8G7B - chains B and D of the 5 polymer chains in the assembly; structure by electron microscopy, 3.20 A resolution.

[Chain B (and D)]
Molecule: Spike glycoprotein
Organism: Severe acute respiratory syndrome coronavirus 2
Notes: chain D of this document is another copy of the same molecule, construct and numbering; everything in this record applies to it too
UniProtKB: P0DTC2 (SPIKE_SARS2); numbering as in UniProt (aligned over 14-1211)
Amino-acid sequence (1234 residues; row label = number of the first residue in the row):
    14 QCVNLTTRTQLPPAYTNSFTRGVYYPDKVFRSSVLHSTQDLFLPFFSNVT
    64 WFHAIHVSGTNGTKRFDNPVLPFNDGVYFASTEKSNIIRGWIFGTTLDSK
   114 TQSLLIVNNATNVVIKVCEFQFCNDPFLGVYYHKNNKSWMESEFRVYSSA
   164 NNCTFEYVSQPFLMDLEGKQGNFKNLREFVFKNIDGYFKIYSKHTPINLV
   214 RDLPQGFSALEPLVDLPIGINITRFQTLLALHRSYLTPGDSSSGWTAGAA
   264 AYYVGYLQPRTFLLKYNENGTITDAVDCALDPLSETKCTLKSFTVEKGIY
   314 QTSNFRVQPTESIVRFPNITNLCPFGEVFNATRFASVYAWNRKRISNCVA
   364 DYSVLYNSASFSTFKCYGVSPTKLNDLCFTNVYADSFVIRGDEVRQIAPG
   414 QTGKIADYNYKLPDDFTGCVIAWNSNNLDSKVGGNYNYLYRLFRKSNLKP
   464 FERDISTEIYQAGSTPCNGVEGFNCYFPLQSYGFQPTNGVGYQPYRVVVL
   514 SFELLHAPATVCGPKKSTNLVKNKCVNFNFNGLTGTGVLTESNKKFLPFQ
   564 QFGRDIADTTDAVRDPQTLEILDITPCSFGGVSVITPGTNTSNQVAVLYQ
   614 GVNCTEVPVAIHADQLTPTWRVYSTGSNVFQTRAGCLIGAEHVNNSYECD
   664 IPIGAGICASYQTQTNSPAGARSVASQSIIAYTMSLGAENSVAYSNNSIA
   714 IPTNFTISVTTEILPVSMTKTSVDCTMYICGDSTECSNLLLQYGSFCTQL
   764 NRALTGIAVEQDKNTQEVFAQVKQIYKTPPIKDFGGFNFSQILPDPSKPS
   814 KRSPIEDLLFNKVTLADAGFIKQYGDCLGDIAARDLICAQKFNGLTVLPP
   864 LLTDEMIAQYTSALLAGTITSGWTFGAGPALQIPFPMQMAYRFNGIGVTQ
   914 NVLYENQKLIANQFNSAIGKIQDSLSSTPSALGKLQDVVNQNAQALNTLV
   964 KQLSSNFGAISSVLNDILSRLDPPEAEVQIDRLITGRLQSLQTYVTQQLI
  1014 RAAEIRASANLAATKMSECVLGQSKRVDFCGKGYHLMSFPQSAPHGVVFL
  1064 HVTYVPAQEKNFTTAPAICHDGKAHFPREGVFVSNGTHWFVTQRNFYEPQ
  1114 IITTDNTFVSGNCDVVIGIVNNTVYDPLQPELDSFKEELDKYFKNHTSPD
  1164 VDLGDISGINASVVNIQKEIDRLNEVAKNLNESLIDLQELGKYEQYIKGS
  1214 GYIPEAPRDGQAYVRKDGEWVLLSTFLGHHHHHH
Unresolved in the structure: 181-183, 308-317, 593-1247
Disulfides: C15-C136, C131-C166, C291-C301, C379-C432, C480-C488, C538-C590
Glycans and other covalent adducts: N-acetylglucosamine (NAG) linked to N165, N331, N343
Construct notes: conflict G614 (Asp in P0DTC2), A682 (Arg in P0DTC2), G683 (Arg in P0DTC2), P817 (Phe in P0DTC2), P892 (Ala in P0DTC2), P899 (Ala in P0DTC2), P942 (Ala in P0DTC2), P986 (Lys in P0DTC2), P987 (Val in P0DTC2); expression tag (1212-1247)
UniProt features mapped onto this chain:
  - region: N280 to C301 (Putative superantigen), R403 to D405 (Integrin-binding motif), N448 to F456 (Immunodominant HLA epitope recognized by the CD8+), P681, A684 (Putative superantigen), S816 to Y837 (Fusion peptide 1), K835 to F855 (Fusion peptide 2), D1163 to E1202 (Heptad repeat 2)
  - site (Cleavage): R685, S686, R815, S816
  - glycosylation: N17 (N-linked (GlcNAc...) (complex) asparagine), N61 (N-linked (GlcNAc...) (hybrid) asparagine), N74 (N-linked (GlcNAc...) (complex) asparagine), N122 (N-linked (GlcNAc...) (hybrid) asparagine), N149 (N-linked (GlcNAc...) (complex) asparagine), N165 (N-linked (GlcNAc...) (complex) asparagine), N234 (N-linked (GlcNAc...) (high mannose) asparagine), N282 (N-linked (GlcNAc...) (complex) asparagine), T323 (O-linked (GalNAc) threonine), S325 (O-linked (HexNAc...) serine), N331 (N-linked (GlcNAc...) (complex) asparagine), N343 (N-linked (GlcNAc...) (complex) asparagine), N603 (N-linked (GlcNAc...) (hybrid) asparagine), N616 (N-linked (GlcNAc...) (complex) asparagine), N657 (N-linked (GlcNAc...) (complex) asparagine), T676 (O-linked (GlcNAc...) threonine), T678 (O-linked (GlcNAc...) threonine), N709 (N-linked (GlcNAc...) (high mannose) asparagine), N717 (N-linked (GlcNAc...) (hybrid) asparagine), N801 (N-linked (GlcNAc...) (hybrid) asparagine) and 6 more in UniProt
  - natural variant: L18 (L18F: In strain: Beta/B.1.351, Gamma/P.1 and 1 more), T19 (T19I: In strain: Omicron/BQ.1.1, Omicron/XBB.1.5 and 1 more; T19R: In strain: Delta/B.1.617.2, Omicron/BA.2 and 4 more), T20 (T20N: In strain: Gamma/P.1), L24 to A27 (sequence variant, change not given here; In strain: Omicron/BA.2, Omicron/BA.2.12.1 and 6 more), P26 (P26S: In strain: Gamma/P.1), Q52 (Q52H: In strain: Omicron/EG.5.1), A67 (A67V: In strain: Eta/B.1.525, Omicron/BA.1), H69 to V70 (deletion: In strain: Alpha/B.1.1.7, Eta/B.1.525 and 5 more), G75 (G75V: In strain: Lambda/C.37), T76 (T76I: In strain: Lambda/C.37), D80 (D80A: In strain: Beta/B.1.351), V83 (V83A: In strain: Omicron/XBB.1.5, Omicron/EG.5.1), 79 further natural variant entries in UniProt
  - mutagenesis: H69 to V70 (Increased incorporation of cleaved spike into virions), N121 (N121Q: Partial loss of biliverdin affinity), R190 (R190K: Partial loss of biliverdin affinity), N234 (N234Q: Increased resistance to neutralizing antibodies), N331 (N331Q: Reduced viral infectivity), N343 (N343Q: Reduced viral infectivity), L452 (L452R: Increased resistance to neutralizing antibodies. Decreases HLA binding to NF9 epitope. Increased binding affinity to human ACE2), Y453 (Y453F: Decreased HLA binding to NF9 epitope. Increased binding affinity to human ACE2), A475 (A475V: Increased resistance to neutralizing antibodies), V483 (V483A: Increased resistance to neutralizing antibodies), E484 (E484D: Increased replication in human TMEM106B overexpressing cells), F490 (F490L: Increased resistance to neutralizing antibodies and human covalescent sera neutralization), 11 further mutagenesis entries in UniProt

[Interface between chain B and chain D]
Pairs across the interface - 22 pairs, chain B then chain D:
  R357(B) - N165(D)
  R357(B) - C166(D)
  N360(B) - F168(D)
  P521(B) - G199(D)
  P521(B) - Y200(D)  hydrophobic
  K557(B) - F43(D)
  K558(B) - F43(D)
  K558(B) - N282(D)
  F559(B) - F43(D)  hydrophobic
  F562(B) - Y38(D)  hydrophobic
  F562(B) - E224(D)
  F562(B) - P225(D)
  Q563(B) - K41(D)
  Q563(B) - V42(D)  hydrogen bond (side chain-backbone)
  Q563(B) - F43(D)
  Q563(B) - G283(D)  hydrogen bond (side chain-backbone)
  Q564(B) - K41(D)  hydrogen bond (backbone-backbone)
  F565(B) - K41(D)
  F565(B) - V42(D)
  F565(B) - F43(D)  hydrogen bond (backbone-backbone)
  G566(B) - F43(D)
  R567(B) - F43(D)  hydrogen bond (backbone-backbone)
Also at the interface, not in a pair above, chain B (14 interface residues in all): L560, I569
Also at the interface, not in a pair above, chain D (20 interface residues in all): D40, R44, V47, T167, D198, P230, T284

[Overview]
14 residues of chain B and 20 residues of chain D are in contact, with 5 hydrogen bonds. Polar contacts
include Q563(B)-V42(D), Q563(B)-G283(D) and Q564(B)-K41(D). N-acetylglucosamine is covalently linked to
N165(B), N331(B) and N343(B). UniProt lists 23 mutagenesis sites on chain B.
Both chains are Spike glycoprotein (Severe acute respiratory syndrome coronavirus 2). Entry 8G7B (SARS-CoV-2
spike/Nb3 complex with 1 RBD up and 2 Nb3 (local refinement)) was determined by electron microscopy.
